7ZVT - chains A and B of the 4 polymer chains in the assembly; structure by electron microscopy, 2.74 A resolution.

# Chain A
Protein: X-ray repair cross-complementing protein 6
Source organism: Homo sapiens
Notes: EC 3.6.4.-, 4.2.99.-
UniProt: P12956 (XRCC6_HUMAN); numbering as in UniProt (aligned over 1-609)
Chain sequence (609 residues; numbered 1 to 609; the number before each row is that of its first residue):
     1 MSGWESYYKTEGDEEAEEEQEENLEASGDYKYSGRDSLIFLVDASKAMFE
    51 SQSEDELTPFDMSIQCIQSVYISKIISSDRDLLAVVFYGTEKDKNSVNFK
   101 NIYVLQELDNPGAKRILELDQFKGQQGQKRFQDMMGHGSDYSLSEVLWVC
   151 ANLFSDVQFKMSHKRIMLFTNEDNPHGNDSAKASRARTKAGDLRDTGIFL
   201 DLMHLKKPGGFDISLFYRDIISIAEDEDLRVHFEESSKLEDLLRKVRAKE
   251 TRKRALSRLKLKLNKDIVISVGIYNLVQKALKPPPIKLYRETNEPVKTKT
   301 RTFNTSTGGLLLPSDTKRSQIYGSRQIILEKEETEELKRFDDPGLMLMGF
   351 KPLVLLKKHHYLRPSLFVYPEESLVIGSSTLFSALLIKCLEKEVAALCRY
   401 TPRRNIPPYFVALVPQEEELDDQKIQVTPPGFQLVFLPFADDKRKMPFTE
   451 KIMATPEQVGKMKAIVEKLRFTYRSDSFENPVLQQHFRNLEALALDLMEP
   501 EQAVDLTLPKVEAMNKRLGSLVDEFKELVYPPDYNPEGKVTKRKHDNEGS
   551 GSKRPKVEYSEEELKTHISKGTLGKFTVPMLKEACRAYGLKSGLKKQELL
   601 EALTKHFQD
Unresolved in the structure: 1-33, 223-230, 326, 535-609
Small-molecule neighbours: inositol hexakisphosphate (IHP): Lys-357, His-359, His-360, Lys-443, Lys-445
Reported in the primary citation:
  - binding site for inositol hexakisphosphate: Lys-357, His-359, Lys-443, Lys-445
  - conformationally variable residues (order/disorder transition): Ser-222 to Val-231

# Chain B
Protein: X-ray repair cross-complementing protein 5
Source organism: Homo sapiens
Notes: EC 3.6.4.-
UniProt: P13010 (XRCC5_HUMAN); numbering as in UniProt (aligned over 1-732)
Chain sequence (732 residues; numbered 1 to 732; the number before each row is that of its first residue):
     1 MVRSGNKAAVVLCMDVGFTMSNSIPGIESPFEQAKKVITMFVQRQVFAEN
    51 KDEIALVLFGTDGTDNPLSGGDQYQNITVHRHLMLPDFDLLEDIESKIQP
   101 GSQQADFLDALIVSMDVIQHETIGKKFEKRHIEIFTDLSSRFSKSQLDII
   151 IHSLKKCDISLQFFLPFSLGKEDGSGDRGDGPFRLGGHGPSFPLKGITEQ
   201 QKEGLEIVKMVMISLEGEDGLDEIYSFSESLRKLCVFKKIERHSIHWPCR
   251 LTIGSNLSIRIAAYKSILQERVKKTWTVVDAKTLKKEDIQKETVYCLNDD
   301 DETEVLKEDIIQGFRYGSDIVPFSKVDEEQMKYKSEGKCFSVLGFCKSSQ
   351 VQRRFFMGNQVLKVFAARDDEAAAVALSSLIHALDDLDMVAIVRYAYDKR
   401 ANPQVGVAFPHIKHNYECLVYVQLPFMEDLRQYMFSSLKNSKKYAPTEAQ
   451 LNAVDALIDSMSLAKKDEKTDTLEDLFPTTKIPNPRFQRLFQCLLHRALH
   501 PREPLPPIQQHIWNMLNPPAEVTTKSQIPLSKIKTLFPLIEAKKKDQVTA
   551 QEIFQDNHEDGPTAKKLKTEQGGAHFSVSSLAEGSVTSVGSVNPAENFRV
   601 LVKQKKASFEEASNQLINHIEQFLDTNETPYFMKSIDCIRAFREEAIKFS
   651 EEQRFNNFLKALQEKVEIKQLNHFWEIVVQDGITLITKEEASGSSVTAEE
   701 AKKFLAPKDKPSGDTAAVFEEGGDVDDLLDMI
Unresolved in the structure: 1-5, 171-180, 546-732
Small-molecule neighbours: inositol hexakisphosphate (IHP): Lys-363, His-411, Lys-413, Tyr-416, Thr-480, Lys-481
Reported in the primary citation:
  - binding site for inositol hexakisphosphate: Lys-363, His-411, Lys-413, Tyr-416, Lys-481

# Chain A / chain B interface
Pairs across the interface - 364 pairs, chain A then chain B:
  Ile-75(A) with Tyr-316(B), hydrophobic
  Asn-110(A) with Ser-318(B)
  Pro-111(A) with Gly-317(B); Ser-318(B), hydrogen bond (backbone-backbone)
  Ala-113(A) with Tyr-316(B), hydrophobic; Asp-319(B)
  Ile-116(A) with Tyr-316(B)
  Phe-233(A) with Met-434(B), hydrophobic
  Arg-247(A) with Gln-432(B)
  Ala-248(A) with Met-434(B), hydrophobic
  Thr-251(A) with Tyr-433(B)
  Arg-252(A) with Tyr-433(B)
  Lys-253(A) with Tyr-433(B); Met-434(B); Phe-435(B)
  Leu-263(A) with Leu-457(B), hydrophobic
  Asn-264(A) with Leu-530(B)
  Asp-266(A) with Lys-534(B), salt bridge
  Ile-267(A) with Leu-530(B); Lys-534(B); Leu-539(B), hydrophobic
  Val-268(A) with Leu-539(B)
  Ile-269(A) with Leu-539(B), hydrophobic
  Tyr-274(A) with Phe-435(B), hydrophobic
  Asn-275(A) with Arg-431(B)
  Leu-276(A) with Leu-430(B); Arg-431(B), hydrogen bond (backbone-backbone); Tyr-433(B), hydrophobic
  Val-277(A) with Asp-429(B); Leu-430(B), hydrophobic
  Gln-278(A) with Asp-429(B), hydrogen bond (backbone-backbone); Arg-431(B)
  Lys-279(A) with Met-357(B); Asp-429(B)
  Ala-280(A) with Glu-428(B); Asp-429(B), hydrogen bond (backbone-side chain)
  Lys-282(A) with Glu-328(B), salt bridge
  Pro-283(A) with Phe-314(B)
  Pro-285(A) with Gln-312(B); Gly-313(B); Phe-314(B), hydrophobic
  Ile-286(A) with Gln-312(B); Gly-313(B), hydrogen bond (backbone-backbone); Arg-315(B)
  Lys-287(A) with Tyr-295(B); Ile-310(B); Ile-311(B)
  Leu-288(A) with Asp-309(B); Ile-310(B); Ile-311(B), hydrogen bond (backbone-backbone); Gly-313(B); Ile-320(B), hydrophobic
  Tyr-289(A) with Leu-297(B), hydrophobic; Asp-309(B); Ile-311(B)
  Arg-290(A) with Glu-308(B); Asp-309(B), hydrogen bond (backbone-backbone); Ile-311(B)
  Pro-295(A) with Asn-298(B), hydrogen bond (backbone-side chain); Arg-315(B)
  Val-296(A) with Cys-296(B); Leu-297(B), hydrophobic; Ile-310(B), hydrophobic
  Lys-297(A) with Tyr-295(B); Cys-296(B), hydrogen bond (backbone-backbone); Asn-298(B)
  Thr-298(A) with Thr-293(B); Tyr-295(B)
  Lys-299(A) with Thr-293(B); Val-294(B); Cys-296(B), hydrogen bond
  Thr-300(A) with Glu-292(B); Thr-293(B)
  Arg-301(A) with Lys-291(B); Glu-292(B), hydrogen bond (backbone-backbone)
  Thr-302(A) with Gln-290(B); Lys-291(B)
  Phe-303(A) with Ile-289(B); Gln-290(B), hydrogen bond (backbone-backbone); Glu-292(B)
  Asn-304(A) with Asp-288(B)
  Thr-305(A) with Glu-287(B); Asp-288(B), hydrogen bond (backbone-backbone)
  Leu-311(A) with Ile-289(B), hydrophobic
  Asp-315(A) with Asp-280(B); Ala-281(B), hydrogen bond (backbone-backbone)
  Thr-316(A) with Val-278(B); Val-279(B), hydrogen bond (side chain-backbone); Ala-281(B)
  Lys-317(A) with Thr-277(B); Val-278(B); Val-279(B), hydrogen bond (backbone-backbone); Ala-281(B)
  Arg-318(A) with Trp-276(B); Thr-277(B); Val-278(B)
  Ser-319(A) with Trp-276(B); Thr-277(B), hydrogen bond (backbone-backbone); Val-279(B)
  Gln-320(A) with Lys-274(B); Thr-275(B); Trp-276(B); Leu-494(B)
  Ile-321(A) with Lys-274(B), hydrogen bond (backbone-side chain)
  Tyr-322(A) with Phe-47(B); Glu-49(B); Phe-88(B), hydrophobic; Lys-274(B); Leu-494(B)
  Arg-325(A) with Phe-88(B); Ala-498(B), hydrogen bond (side chain-backbone)
  Ile-327(A) with Leu-494(B), hydrophobic; Arg-497(B)
  Ile-328(A) with Leu-284(B), hydrophobic; Arg-497(B), hydrogen bond (backbone-side chain)
  Leu-329(A) with Trp-276(B), hydrophobic; Arg-497(B)
  Glu-333(A) with Arg-497(B), salt bridge; Leu-505(B)
  Thr-334(A) with Trp-276(B)
  Leu-337(A) with Arg-489(B); Leu-490(B), hydrophobic; Cys-493(B), hydrophobic
  Lys-338(A) with Arg-486(B)
  Arg-339(A) with Ile-508(B)
  Phe-340(A) with Pro-485(B); Arg-489(B); Ile-508(B), hydrophobic; Ile-512(B), hydrophobic; Trp-513(B)
  Asp-341(A) with Trp-513(B)
  Leu-347(A) with Met-461(B), hydrophobic
  Met-348(A) with Met-461(B); Leu-516(B); Pro-518(B)
  Gly-349(A) with Met-461(B); Leu-463(B)
  Phe-350(A) with Leu-457(B), hydrophobic; Ile-458(B), hydrophobic; Met-461(B), hydrogen bond (backbone-backbone); Ser-462(B); Leu-463(B), hydrogen bond (backbone-backbone)
  Lys-351(A) with Asp-475(B), salt bridge; Phe-477(B), hydrogen bond (side chain-backbone)
  Pro-352(A) with Ala-464(B); Leu-473(B), hydrophobic
  Val-354(A) with Leu-473(B), hydrophobic
  Leu-355(A) with Ala-464(B), hydrophobic; Asp-475(B)
  Lys-357(A) with Arg-353(B), hydrogen bond (backbone-side chain)
  Lys-358(A) with Phe-356(B)
  His-359(A) with Ile-267(B); Val-361(B); His-411(B); Val-420(B)
  His-360(A) with Ile-267(B)
  Tyr-361(A) with Ile-267(B); Arg-353(B); Phe-356(B); Met-357(B), hydrogen bond (side chain-backbone); Gly-358(B), hydrogen bond (side chain-backbone); Val-361(B); Val-422(B), hydrophobic
  Leu-362(A) with Gln-269(B); Asn-359(B)
  Pro-364(A) with Phe-356(B); Gly-358(B)
  Phe-367(A) with Phe-435(B), hydrophobic
  Tyr-369(A) with Phe-435(B), hydrophobic; Ser-436(B), hydrogen bond (side chain-backbone)
  Glu-372(A) with Tyr-444(B)
  Ser-373(A) with Ala-542(B)
  Leu-374(A) with Glu-541(B); Ala-542(B), hydrogen bond (backbone-backbone)
  Val-375(A) with Leu-539(B), hydrophobic; Ile-540(B)
  Ile-376(A) with Pro-538(B); Leu-539(B); Ile-540(B), hydrogen bond (backbone-backbone)
  Gly-377(A) with Pro-538(B); Leu-539(B)
  Ser-378(A) with Leu-539(B)
  Ser-379(A) with Tyr-444(B)
  Thr-380(A) with Tyr-444(B); Pro-446(B); Gln-450(B)
  Leu-381(A) with Phe-537(B), hydrophobic
  Phe-382(A) with Leu-438(B), hydrophobic
  Ser-383(A) with Leu-438(B); Tyr-444(B)
  Ala-384(A) with Leu-451(B), hydrophobic; Val-454(B), hydrophobic; Phe-537(B), hydrophobic
  Leu-385(A) with Val-454(B), hydrophobic
  Lys-388(A) with Leu-451(B); Val-454(B); Asp-455(B), salt bridge; Ile-458(B)
  Cys-389(A) with Ile-458(B), hydrophobic
  Lys-392(A) with Asp-455(B), salt bridge; Ile-458(B); Asp-459(B), salt bridge
  Val-394(A) with Ile-458(B), hydrophobic
  Leu-397(A) with Leu-463(B), hydrophobic; Phe-477(B), hydrophobic; Thr-479(B)
  Arg-399(A) with Trp-513(B); Leu-516(B), hydrogen bond (side chain-backbone); Asn-517(B), hydrogen bond
  Pro-407(A) with Arg-486(B)
  Tyr-409(A) with Gln-269(B), hydrogen bond
  Phe-410(A) with Phe-477(B), hydrophobic; Thr-479(B); Leu-516(B), hydrophobic
  Gln-416(A) with Arg-354(B)
  Glu-418(A) with Ser-437(B), hydrogen bond
  Gln-426(A) with Met-434(B); Phe-435(B), hydrogen bond (side chain-backbone)
  Val-427(A) with Arg-354(B), hydrogen bond (backbone-side chain)
  Thr-428(A) with Arg-354(B), hydrogen bond
  Pro-429(A) with Phe-435(B), hydrophobic
  Pro-430(A) with Ser-436(B)
  Gln-433(A) with Arg-353(B); Arg-354(B)
  Val-435(A) with Arg-353(B)
  Leu-437(A) with Thr-479(B)
  Pro-438(A) with Thr-480(B)
  Phe-439(A) with Thr-480(B); Ile-482(B); Pro-483(B); Asn-484(B); Pro-485(B)
  Ala-440(A) with Leu-234(B); Thr-480(B), hydrogen bond (backbone-backbone); Lys-481(B); Ile-482(B), hydrogen bond (backbone-backbone); Pro-483(B)
  Asp-441(A) with Arg-44(B), salt bridge; Leu-234(B); Glu-270(B); Pro-483(B); Asn-484(B), hydrogen bond (side chain-backbone); Phe-487(B)
  Asp-442(A) with Ser-266(B); Ile-267(B); Leu-268(B), hydrogen bond (backbone-backbone); Gln-269(B); Glu-270(B), hydrogen bond (side chain-backbone)
  Lys-443(A) with Ser-266(B); Ile-267(B); Thr-480(B)
  Arg-444(A) with Lys-265(B); Ser-266(B), hydrogen bond (backbone-backbone); Leu-268(B), hydrogen bond (side chain-backbone)
  Met-446(A) with Tyr-264(B), hydrophobic; Ser-266(B); Lys-363(B); Phe-365(B), hydrophobic
  Pro-447(A) with Tyr-264(B), hydrophobic; Arg-368(B)
  Phe-448(A) with Arg-368(B), hydrogen bond (backbone-side chain)
  Thr-449(A) with Arg-368(B); Asn-415(B)
  Lys-451(A) with Lys-413(B), hydrogen bond (side chain-backbone); Asn-415(B); Tyr-416(B); Glu-417(B)
  Ile-452(A) with Val-375(B), hydrophobic; Ser-378(B), hydrogen bond (backbone-side chain); Glu-417(B)
  Met-453(A) with Ser-378(B); His-382(B), hydrogen bond; Glu-417(B)
  Ala-454(A) with Val-375(B); Ser-378(B), hydrogen bond (backbone-side chain); Ser-379(B)
  Gln-458(A) with Val-375(B); Ser-379(B)
  Val-459(A) with His-382(B); Ala-383(B); Asp-386(B)
  Met-462(A) with Ile-253(B), hydrophobic; Leu-257(B), hydrophobic; Ser-379(B); Leu-380(B); Ala-383(B), hydrophobic
  Lys-463(A) with Ala-383(B); Asp-386(B), salt bridge
  Val-466(A) with Phe-345(B); Leu-384(B), hydrophobic; Leu-387(B), hydrophobic; Met-389(B), hydrophobic
  Leu-469(A) with Ile-253(B), hydrophobic; Gly-344(B); Phe-345(B), hydrogen bond (backbone-backbone)
  Arg-470(A) with Phe-345(B); Lys-347(B); Met-389(B)
  Phe-471(A) with Gly-344(B); Phe-345(B), hydrogen bond (backbone-backbone); Cys-346(B); Ile-392(B), hydrophobic
  Thr-472(A) with Gln-350(B)
  Tyr-473(A) with Cys-346(B), hydrophobic; Gln-350(B), hydrogen bond (backbone-side chain); Val-351(B), hydrophobic; Leu-424(B)
  Ser-475(A) with Pro-425(B); Leu-430(B)
  Asp-476(A) with Leu-430(B)
  Phe-478(A) with Leu-343(B), hydrophobic; Phe-426(B); Met-427(B), hydrogen bond (backbone-backbone)
  Glu-479(A) with Phe-426(B); Met-427(B); Glu-428(B)
  Asn-480(A) with Phe-426(B); Glu-428(B), hydrogen bond (backbone-side chain)
  Pro-481(A) with Tyr-333(B), hydrophobic
  Val-482(A) with Tyr-333(B), hydrophobic; Asn-402(B)
  Gln-484(A) with Glu-428(B), hydrogen bond
  Gln-485(A) with Tyr-333(B)
  His-486(A) with Phe-314(B)
  Phe-487(A) with Tyr-316(B), hydrophobic
  Asn-489(A) with Met-331(B), hydrogen bond (side chain-backbone)
  Leu-490(A) with Phe-314(B), hydrophobic; Tyr-316(B), hydrophobic
  Glu-491(A) with Tyr-316(B), hydrogen bond
  Leu-493(A) with Val-321(B), hydrophobic; Phe-323(B), hydrophobic
  Ala-494(A) with Val-321(B), hydrophobic
  Pro-500(A) with Met-331(B), hydrophobic
  Asp-505(A) with Tyr-333(B), hydrogen bond; Arg-394(B), salt bridge
  Thr-507(A) with Leu-343(B); Arg-394(B), hydrogen bond; Val-405(B); Phe-426(B)
  Leu-508(A) with Arg-394(B)
  Pro-509(A) with Ser-341(B); Leu-343(B), hydrophobic
  Val-511(A) with Ser-255(B)
  Met-514(A) with Gly-254(B); Val-342(B); Leu-343(B)
  Asn-515(A) with Gly-254(B); Ser-255(B), hydrogen bond; Asn-256(B)
  Val-522(A) with Asn-256(B); Leu-257(B), hydrophobic
  Phe-525(A) with Leu-257(B), hydrophobic; Ser-379(B)
  Lys-526(A) with Asn-256(B)
  Val-529(A) with Ala-372(B); Val-375(B), hydrophobic; Ala-376(B)
  Tyr-530(A) with Ser-258(B), hydrogen bond (side chain-backbone); Ile-259(B); Ala-372(B), hydrophobic
  Pro-531(A) with Ala-372(B)
  Tyr-534(A) with Asp-370(B), hydrogen bond; Ala-372(B), hydrophobic; Ala-373(B)
Other interface residues (no listed pair), chain A (190 interface residues in all): Ile-76, Gly-112, Lys-114, Arg-254, Pro-284, Glu-291, Asn-293, Ser-306, Gly-323, Glu-336, Arg-363, Ser-365, Pro-370, Leu-386, Ile-387, Pro-408, Glu-417, Lys-445, Ile-465, Glu-467, Leu-518
Other interface residues (no listed pair), chain B (185 interface residues in all): Val-46, His-243, Ser-244, Arg-260, Val-305, Pro-322, Glu-336, Ser-348, Phe-355, Gln-360, Ala-374, Pro-403, Phe-409, Ile-412, His-414, Lys-439, Asn-440, Lys-443, Pro-478, Leu-499, Val-522, Ile-533

# In short
The interface between chain A and chain B involves 190 residues on one side and 185 on the other; the contacts
include 61 hydrogen bonds and 10 salt bridges. Among the polar pairs are Asp-266(A)/Lys-534(B),
Lys-282(A)/Glu-328(B) and Glu-333(A)/Arg-497(B). The paper reports a binding site for inositol
hexakisphosphate at Lys-357(A), His-359(A) and Lys-363(B) among others; conformational variability at
Ser-222(A).
Chain A is X-ray repair cross-complementing protein 6 and chain B is X-ray repair cross-complementing protein
5, both from Homo sapiens; the structure, CryoEM structure of Ku heterodimer bound to DNA, was determined by
electron microscopy (same publication as 7Z6O and 7ZT6).
